Entry 4QVQ (X-ray diffraction, 2.60 A resolution); this record covers chains M and b of the 28 polymer chains in the assembly.

== Chain M ==
Protein: Proteasome subunit beta type-7
Organism: Saccharomyces cerevisiae
Notes: EC 3.4.25.1
UniProtKB: P30657 (PSB7_YEAST); residues -12 to 233 here correspond to UniProt positions 21-266 (UniProt number = residue number + 33)
Sequence (246 residues; each row starts with the number of its first residue; numbers below 1 keep their minus sign (Thr-12 is residue -12)):
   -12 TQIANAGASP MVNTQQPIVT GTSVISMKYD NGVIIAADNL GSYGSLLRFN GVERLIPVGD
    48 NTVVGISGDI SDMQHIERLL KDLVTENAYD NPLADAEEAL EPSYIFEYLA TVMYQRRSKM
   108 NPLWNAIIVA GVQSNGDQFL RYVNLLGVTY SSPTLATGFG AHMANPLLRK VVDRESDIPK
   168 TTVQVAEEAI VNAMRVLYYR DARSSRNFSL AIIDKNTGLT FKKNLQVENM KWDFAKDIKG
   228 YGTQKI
Unresolved in the structure: -12 to 0

== Chain b ==
Protein: Proteasome subunit beta type-1
Organism: Saccharomyces cerevisiae
Notes: EC 3.4.25.1
UniProtKB: P38624 (PSB1_YEAST); residues 1-196 here correspond to UniProt positions 20-215 (UniProt number = residue number + 19)
Sequence (196 residues; numbered 1 to 196; the number before each row is that of its first residue):
     1 TSIMAVTFKD GVILGADSRT TTGAYIANRV TDKLTRVHDK IWCCRSGSAA DTQAIADIVQ
    61 YHLELYTSQY GTPSTETAAS VFKELCYENK DNLTAGIIVA GYDDKNKGEV YTIPLGGSVH
   121 KLPYAIAGSG STFIYGYCDK NFRENMSKEE TVDFIKHSLS QAIKWDGSSG GVIRMVVLTA
   181 AGVERLIFYP DEYEQL
UniProt features mapped onto this chain:
  - active site: Thr1 (Nucleophile)
Covalent attachments: bortezomib (BO2) linked to Thr1
Small-molecule neighbours: bortezomib (BO2; N-[(1R)-1-(dihydroxyboryl)-3-methylbutyl]-N-(pyrazin-2-ylcarbonyl)-L-phenylalaninamide): Arg19, Thr20, Thr21, Thr22, Ala27, Thr31, Lys33, Arg45, Ser46, Gly47, Ser48, Ala49, Thr52, Ser168

== Chain M / chain b interface ==
Pairs across the interface (62; chain M residue first):
  Ser32(M) with Trp165(b); Asp166(b); Gly167(b), hydrogen bond (backbone-backbone)
  Leu33(M) with Phe133(b), hydrophobic; Trp165(b)
  Leu34(M) with Lys164(b); Trp165(b), hydrogen bond (backbone-backbone); Gly167(b)
  Arg35(M) with Trp165(b)
  Asn37(M) with Trp165(b)
  Phe146(M) with Ala24(b), hydrophobic; Tyr25(b)
  Tyr185(M) with Glu194(b), hydrogen bond
  Tyr186(M) with Ile26(b); Arg29(b)
  Arg187(M) with Ala24(b); Tyr25(b); Ile26(b), hydrogen bond (backbone-backbone); Ala27(b), hydrogen bond (side chain-backbone); Arg29(b)
  Asp188(M) with Ala24(b); Ile26(b)
  Ala189(M) with Arg19(b); Thr21(b); Ala24(b), hydrogen bond (backbone-backbone); Ile26(b); Gly167(b)
  Arg193(M) with Asp191(b), salt bridge; Glu194(b), salt bridge
  Lys218(M) with Arg29(b), hydrogen bond (backbone-side chain)
  Trp219(M) with Arg29(b); Gly171(b); Val172(b), hydrophobic; Tyr189(b); Pro190(b)
  Asp220(M) with Tyr189(b)
  Phe221(M) with Arg29(b); Val30(b), hydrophobic
  Ala222(M) with Val30(b), hydrophobic; Arg174(b), hydrogen bond (backbone-side chain); Ile187(b), hydrophobic
  Lys223(M) with Ile187(b); Tyr189(b)
  Ile225(M) with Val30(b), hydrophobic; Arg174(b)
  Lys226(M) with Asp32(b); Arg185(b)
  Gly227(M) with Asp32(b), hydrogen bond (backbone-side chain)
  Tyr228(M) with Thr35(b); Arg45(b); Gln53(b), hydrogen bond (side chain-backbone); Ala56(b); Asp57(b), hydrogen bond
  Gln231(M) with Asp32(b); Leu34(b); Thr35(b); Arg36(b), hydrogen bond (side chain-backbone); Trp42(b); Arg185(b)
  Ile233(M) with Arg36(b); Trp42(b); Arg185(b), hydrogen bond (backbone-side chain)
Other interface residues (no listed pair), chain M (27 interface residues in all): Met150, Arg190, Met217
Other interface residues (no listed pair), chain b (35 interface residues in all): Asn28, Ile163, Ser168, Val183

== Overview ==
The interface between chain M and chain b involves 27 residues on one side and 35 on the other; the contacts
include 13 hydrogen bonds and 2 salt bridges. Polar contacts include Arg193(M)-Asp191(b), Arg193(M)-Glu194(b)
and Tyr185(M)-Glu194(b). Covalently linked bortezomib: at Thr1(b).
Chain M is Proteasome subunit beta type-7 and chain b is Proteasome subunit beta type-1, both from
Saccharomyces cerevisiae; the structure, yCP beta5-M45I mutant in complex with bortezomib, was determined by
X-ray diffraction, deposited together with 4QUX, 4QUY, 4QV0, 4QV1, 4QV3, 4QV4 and 42 further entries.
